PDB entry 8HDR | electron microscopy, 3.66 A resolution | chains C and G of the 54 polymer chains in the assembly

[Chain C]
Molecule: Pam3 connector protein
From: uncultured cyanophage
Chain sequence (110 residues; numbered 1 to 110; the number before each row is that of its first residue):
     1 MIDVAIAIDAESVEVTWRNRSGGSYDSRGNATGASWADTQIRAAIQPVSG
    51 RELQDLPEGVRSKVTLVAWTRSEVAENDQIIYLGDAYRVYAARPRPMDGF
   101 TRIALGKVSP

[Chain G]
Molecule: Pam3 terminator protein
From: uncultured cyanophage
Chain sequence (156 residues; row label = number of the first residue in the row):
     1 MRRITGITVIKDHQSEDRPALPYGVVELANFRDLHQQVRTIHYEDIEDSD
    51 NGEGFPEVQATPEVEQEWVFLVQVYGPGGLDYLRKVAAAFHVNQVNDLPG
   101 SLVIHEVAQINSIPEFLGERWEKRAQTNITLRGMSTDGFKVDVIEQHVIN
   151 VTGERA

[How chain C and chain G interact]
Pairs across the interface (20):
  Asp-55(C) / Ser-15(G)
  Pro-57(C) / Asp-12(G)
  Pro-57(C) / His-13(G)
  Glu-58(C) / Arg-18(G)
  Glu-58(C) / Tyr-23(G)
  Glu-58(C) / Val-25(G)
  Glu-58(C) / Gln-73(G)
  Glu-58(C) / Tyr-75(G)  hydrogen bond
  Gly-59(C) / Glu-16(G)
  Val-60(C) / Glu-16(G)  hydrogen bond (backbone-backbone)
  Val-60(C) / Arg-18(G)
  Arg-61(C) / Arg-18(G)
  Arg-61(C) / Leu-117(G)
  Arg-88(C) / Glu-119(G)  salt bridge
  Tyr-90(C) / Glu-119(G)  hydrogen bond
  Lys-107(C) / Gly-118(G)
  Val-108(C) / Gly-118(G)
  Val-108(C) / Arg-120(G)
  Pro-110(C) / Arg-18(G)
  Pro-110(C) / Arg-120(G)
Interface residues without a listed pair, chain C (13 interface residues in all): Leu-56, Gly-106
Interface residues without a listed pair, chain G (16 interface residues in all): Ile-10, Gln-14, Asp-17

[In short]
13 residues of chain C face 16 of chain G across their interface; the contacts include 3 hydrogen bonds and 1
salt bridge. Polar contacts include Arg-88(C)/Glu-119(G), Glu-58(C)/Tyr-75(G) and Tyr-90(C)/Glu-119(G).
Chain C is Pam3 connector protein and chain G is Pam3 terminator protein, both from uncultured cyanophage; the
structure, Cyanophage Pam3 neck, was determined by electron microscopy together with 7YFW, 7YFZ, 8HDS and 8HDW
from the same study.
